Entry 6P7H (X-ray diffraction, 1.78 A resolution); this record covers chains B and A of the 3 polymer chains in the assembly.

== Chain B ==
Molecule: Antibody DF2F-b.04  light chain
Notes: antibody fragment or engineered binder
Amino-acid sequence (219 residues; numbered 1 to 214 plus 5 insertion-coded residues; the number before each row is that of its first residue; a row labelled like 27A-27E holds insertion residues (27A, then the next letters in order)):
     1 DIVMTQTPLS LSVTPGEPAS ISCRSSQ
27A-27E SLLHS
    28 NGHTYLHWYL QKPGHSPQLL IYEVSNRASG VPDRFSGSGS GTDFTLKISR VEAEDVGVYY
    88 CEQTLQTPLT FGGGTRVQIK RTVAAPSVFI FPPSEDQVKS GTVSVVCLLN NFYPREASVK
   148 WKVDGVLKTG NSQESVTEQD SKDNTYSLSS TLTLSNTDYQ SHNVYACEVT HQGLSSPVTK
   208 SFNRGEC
Disordered / not traced: 1, 7-8, 213-214
Disulfide bonds: Cys23-Cys88, Cys134-Cys194

== Chain A ==
Molecule: Antibody DF2F-b.04  heavy chain
Notes: antibody fragment or engineered binder
Amino-acid sequence (226 residues; each row starts with the number of its first residue; a row labelled like 35A-35B holds insertion residues (35A, then the next letters in order)):
     1 QVQLQESGPG VVKPSETLSL TCAVSGGTIS SGSYY
35A-35B WS
    36 WIRQPPGKGL EWIGGIY
   52A I
    53 NNKSINYNPS LRGRVTISID TSKNQFSLKL
82A-82C SAV
    83 TAADTAVYYC RRDPISST
100A-100D IEEF
   101 DYWGQGVLVT VSSASTKGPS VFPLAPSSRS TSESTAALGC LVKDYFPEPV TVSWNSGSLT
   161 SGVHTFPAVL QSSGLYSLSS VVTVPSSSLG TQTYVCNVNH KPSNTKVDKR VEIKTC
Disordered / not traced: 1-2, 128-133, 214-216
Disulfide bonds: Cys22-Cys92, Cys140-Cys196

== Chain B / chain A interface ==
Pairs across the interface - 63 pairs, chain B then chain A:
  Tyr36(B) with Arg93(A), hydrogen bond; Asp101(A); Trp103(A), hydrophobic
  Gln38(B) with Gln39(A), hydrogen bond; Tyr91(A)
  Ser43(B) with Tyr91(A); Gly104(A)
  Pro44(B) with Leu45(A), hydrophobic; Trp103(A)
  Leu46(B) with Asp101(A)
  Tyr49(B) with Ser99(A); Glu100C(A), hydrogen bond
  Ala55(B) with Glu100C(A)
  Ser56(B) with Glu100C(A), hydrogen bond (backbone-backbone); Phe100D(A)
  Tyr87(B) with Gln39(A), hydrogen bond; Lys43(A); Gly44(A); Leu45(A), hydrophobic
  Glu89(B) with Arg93(A), salt bridge
  Thr94(B) with Tyr35(A); Asn58(A)
  Pro95(B) with Trp47(A), hydrophobic; Pro61(A)
  Leu96(B) with Trp47(A); Arg93(A)
  Phe98(B) with Ile37(A), hydrophobic; Leu45(A); Trp47(A); Arg93(A)
  Phe116(B) with Thr135(A); Ala137(A), hydrophobic
  Phe118(B) with Leu124(A); Ala125(A); Ala137(A)
  Ser121(B) with Phe122(A); Pro123(A)
  Asp123(B) with Phe122(A); Lys209(A), salt bridge
  Gln124(B) with Phe122(A); Lys143(A)
  Ser131(B) with Leu141(A); Lys143(A)
  Val133(B) with Leu124(A), hydrophobic
  Leu135(B) with Ala137(A), hydrophobic; Phe166(A), hydrophobic; Val181(A), hydrophobic
  Asn137(B) with His164(A); Thr183(A)
  Asn138(B) with His164(A), hydrogen bond
  Gln160(B) with Val169(A); Leu170(A), hydrogen bond (side chain-backbone); Gln171(A)
  Glu161(B) with Val169(A)
  Ser162(B) with Phe166(A); Pro167(A), hydrogen bond (side chain-backbone)
  Val163(B) with Pro167(A)
  Thr164(B) with Phe166(A)
  Ser174(B) with His164(A), hydrogen bond; Phe166(A)
  Leu175(B) with Phe166(A)
  Ser176(B) with Phe166(A); Ser179(A), hydrogen bond
Other interface residues (no listed pair), chain B (37 interface residues in all): His42, Glu50, Arg54, Thr129, Asp167
Other interface residues (no listed pair), chain A (43 interface residues in all): Ser35B, Glu46, Tyr59, Asn60, Pro126, Ala136, Leu138, Thr165

== Overview ==
37 residues of chain B and 43 residues of chain A are in contact; the contacts include 10 hydrogen bonds and 2
salt bridges. Among the polar pairs are Glu89(B)-Arg93(A), Asp123(B)-Lys209(A) and Tyr36(B)-Arg93(A).
Here chain B is Antibody DF2F-b.04  light chain and chain A is Antibody DF2F-b.04  heavy chain. Entry 6P7H
(Vaccine-elicited NHP FP-targeting neutralizing antibody DF2F-b.04 in complex with HIV fusion peptide (residue
512-519)) was determined by X-ray diffraction.
